3QGA - chains D and L of the 12 polymer chains in the assembly; structure by X-ray diffraction, 3.00 A resolution.

# Chain D
Molecule: Fusion of urease beta and gamma subunits
Organism: Helicobacter mustelae
Reference sequence: D3UJ81 (D3UJ81_HELM1); numbering as in UniProt (aligned over 1-225)
Chain sequence (225 residues; row label = number of the first residue in the row):
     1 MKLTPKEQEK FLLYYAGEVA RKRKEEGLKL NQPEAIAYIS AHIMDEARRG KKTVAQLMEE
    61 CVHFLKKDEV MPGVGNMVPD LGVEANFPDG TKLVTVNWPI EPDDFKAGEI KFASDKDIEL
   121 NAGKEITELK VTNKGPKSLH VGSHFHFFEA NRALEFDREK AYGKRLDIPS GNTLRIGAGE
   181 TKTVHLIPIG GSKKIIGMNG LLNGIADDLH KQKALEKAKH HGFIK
Modified / non-standard residues: Met1 (n-formylmethionine; FME)

# Chain L
Molecule: Urease subunit beta 2
Organism: Helicobacter mustelae
Notes: EC 3.5.1.5
Reference sequence: D3UJ80 (D3UJ80_HELM1); residues 1-568 here = UniProt positions 1-568
Chain sequence (568 residues; each row starts with the number of its first residue):
     1 MKMKRQEYVN TYGPTTGDKV RLGDTDLWAE VEHDYTVYGE ELKFGAGKTI REGMGQSNSP
    61 DENTLDLVIT NALIIDYTGI YKADIGIKNG KIHGIGKAGN KDMQDGVTPH MVVGVGTEAL
   121 AGEGMIITAG GIDSHTHFLS PQQFPTALAN GVTTMFGGGT GPVDGTNATT ITPGVWNLHR
   181 MLRAAEEYGM NVGLLGKGNS SSRAQLVEQV KAGAIGFKLH EDWGTTPSAI DHCLSVADEY
   241 DVQVCIHTDT VNEAGYVDDT LRAMNGRAIH AYHIEGAGGG HSPDVITMAG EVNILPSSTT
   301 PTIPYTINTV AEHLDMLMTC HHLDKRIRED LQFSQSRIRP GSIAAEDTLH DMGVIAMTSS
   361 DSQAMGRAGE VIPRTWQTAD KNKKEFGRLT EEKGDNDNFR IKRYISKYTI NPAITHGVSE
   421 YIGSVEEGKI ADLVVWNPAF FGVKPKIIIK GGMVVFSEMG DSNASVPTPQ PVYYREMFGH
   481 HGKAKFDTSI TFVSKVAYEN GIKEKLGLER KVLPVKNCRN VTKKDFKFNN TTAKITVNPE
   541 TFEVFVNGKL CTSKPATEVA LASRYTFF
Not modelled in the structure: 329-332
Modified / non-standard residues: Lys218 (lysine nz-carboxylic acid; KCX)
What the authors report for this chain:
  - catalytic residues: Lys218
  - mutagenesis - K218A, K218E, K218R: abolished catalytic activity
  - mutagenesis - C245A: decreased catalytic activity

# Interface between chain D and chain L
Pairs across the interface (13; chain D residue first):
  Gly191(D) - Lys524(L)
  Ser192(D) - Thr522(L)
  Lys194(D) - Arg519(L)
  Lys194(D) - Asn520(L)  hydrogen bond
  Ile205(D) - Gly266(L)
  Ile205(D) - Val292(L)  hydrophobic
  Asp207(D) - Glu291(L)
  Asp208(D) - Lys534(L)  salt bridge
  Leu209(D) - Leu261(L)
  Leu209(D) - Arg262(L)
  His210(D) - Asn265(L)  hydrogen bond
  His210(D) - Gly266(L)
  Lys213(D) - Asn265(L)  hydrogen bond
Other interface residues (no listed pair), chain D (10 interface residues in all): Asn203
Other interface residues (no listed pair), chain L (12 interface residues in all): Asp258

# Summary
10 residues of chain D face 12 of chain L across their interface, with 3 hydrogen bonds and 1 salt bridge.
Polar contacts include Asp208(D)-Lys534(L), Lys194(D)-Asn520(L) and His210(D)-Asn265(L). From the paper: the
catalytic residue Lys218(L); K218A, K218E and K218R of chain L abolish catalytic activity.
Chain D is Fusion of urease beta and gamma subunits and chain L is Urease subunit beta 2, both from
Helicobacter mustelae; the structure, 3.0 A Model of Iron Containing Urease UreA2B2 from Helicobacter
mustelae, was determined by X-ray diffraction together with 3QGK from the same study.
